Entry 7C86 (X-ray diffraction, 2.30 A resolution); this record covers chain A.

Chain A:
Protein: Sensory opsin A, Channelrhodopsin (ChR) chimera between ChR1 & ChR2
Source organism: Chlamydomonas reinhardtii
UniProt: Q8L435 (Q8L435_CHLRE); residues 1-245 carry their UniProt numbers (245 of 356 residues fall inside the UniProt entry; the rest is not from it)
Chain sequence (356 residues; numbered 1 to 356; the number before each row is that of its first residue):
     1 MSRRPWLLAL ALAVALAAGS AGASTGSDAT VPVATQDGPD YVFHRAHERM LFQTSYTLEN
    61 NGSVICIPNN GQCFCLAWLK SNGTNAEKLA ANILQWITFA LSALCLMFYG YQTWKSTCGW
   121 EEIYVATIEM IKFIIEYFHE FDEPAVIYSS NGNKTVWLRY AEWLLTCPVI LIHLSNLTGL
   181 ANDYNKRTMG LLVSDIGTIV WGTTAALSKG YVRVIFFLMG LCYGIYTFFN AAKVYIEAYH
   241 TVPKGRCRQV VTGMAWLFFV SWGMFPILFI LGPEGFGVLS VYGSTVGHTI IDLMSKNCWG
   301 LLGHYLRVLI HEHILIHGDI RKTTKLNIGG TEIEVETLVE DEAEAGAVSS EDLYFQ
Disordered / not traced: 1-48, 112-117, 329-330, 353-356
Disulfides: Cys66 forms a disulfide with the same residue of a neighbouring copy of this chain
Disulfides: Cys73-Cys75
Covalent attachments: N-acetylglucosamine (NAG) linked to Asn61; retinal (RET) linked to Lys296
Ligand contacts: retinal (RET): Glu162, Trp163, Thr166, Cys167, Thr198, Ile199, Gly202, Phe217, Gly220, Leu221, Gly224, Trp262, Phe265, Pro266, Phe269, Asp292, Ser295
From the paper describing this entry:
  - binding site for retinal: Lys296
  - contacts within the chain: His173-Arg307, Glu121-His173, Glu122-His173, Ser102-Asn297 (hydrogen bond), Glu129-Asn297 (hydrogen bond)

Overview:
Retinal is covalently linked to Lys296. Covalently linked N-acetylglucosamine: at Asn61. From the paper: a
binding site for retinal at Lys296; contacts within the chain involving His173, Arg307 and Glu121 among
others.
Chain A is Sensory opsin A, Channelrhodopsin (ChR) chimera between ChR1 & ChR2 (Chlamydomonas reinhardtii);
the structure, Time-resolved serial femtosecond crystallography reveals early structural changes in
channelrhodopsin: Dark state structure, was determined by X-ray diffraction together with 7E6X, 7E6Y, 7E6Z,
7E70 and 7E71 from the same study.
